3GPT - chains L and M of the 28 polymer chains in the assembly; structure by X-ray diffraction, 2.41 A resolution.

== Chain L ==
Name: Proteasome component C5
Source organism: Saccharomyces cerevisiae
Notes: EC 3.4.25.1; fragment: sequence database residues 20-241
UniProtKB: P23724 (PSB1_YEAST); the construct lacks a stretch of the UniProt sequence and is renumbered around it, so the offset changes along the chain: -9 to -1 = UniProt 20-28; 1-70 = UniProt 29-98; 71-106 = UniProt 100-135; 107-144 = UniProt 138-175; 2 more segments
Sequence (222 residues; each row starts with the number of its first residue; note: 2 numbers in that range are skipped by the numbering (no residue carries them; nothing is unmodelled there); a row labelled like 10A-10B holds insertion residues (10A, then the next letters in order); numbers below 1 keep their minus sign (Gln-9 is residue -9)):
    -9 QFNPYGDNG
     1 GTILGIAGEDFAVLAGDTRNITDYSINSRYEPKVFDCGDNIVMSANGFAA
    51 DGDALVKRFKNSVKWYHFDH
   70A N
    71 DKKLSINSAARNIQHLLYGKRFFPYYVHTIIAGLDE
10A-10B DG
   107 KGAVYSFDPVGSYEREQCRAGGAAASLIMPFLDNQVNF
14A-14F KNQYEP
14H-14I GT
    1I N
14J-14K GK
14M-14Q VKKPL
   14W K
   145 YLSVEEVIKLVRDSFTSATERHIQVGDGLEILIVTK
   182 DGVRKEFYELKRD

== Chain M ==
Name: Proteasome component PRE4
Source organism: Saccharomyces cerevisiae
Notes: EC 3.4.25.1; fragment: sequence database residues 34-266
UniProtKB: P30657 (PSB4_YEAST); the construct lacks a stretch of the UniProt sequence and is renumbered around it, so the offset changes along the chain: -8 to -1 = UniProt 34-41; 1-70 = UniProt 42-111; 74-92 = UniProt 120-138; 93-105 = UniProt 141-153; 3 more segments
Sequence (233 residues; row label = number of the first residue in the row; note: 6 numbers in that range are skipped by the numbering (no residue carries them; nothing is unmodelled there); a row labelled like 71B-71D holds insertion residues (71B, then the next letters in order); numbers below 1 keep their minus sign (Thr-8 is residue -8)):
    -8 TQQPIVTG
     1 TSVISMKYDNGVIIAADNLGSYGSLLRFNGVERLIPVGDNTVVGISGDIS
    51 DMQHIERLLKDLVTENAYDN
   69A P
   69C L
   70A A
   71A D
    72 A
71B-71D EEA
    74 LEPSYIFEYLATVMYQRRS
92A-92B KM
    93 NPLWNAIIVAGVQ
10A-10B SN
   106 GDQFLRYVNLLGVTYSSPTLATGFGAHMANPLLRKV
14A-14G VDRESDI
   144 PKTTVQVAEEAIVNAMRVLYYRDARSSRNFSLAIIDKN
   18A T
   183 GLTFKKNLQVENMKWDFAKDIKGYGTQKI

== How chain L and chain M interact ==
Pairs across the interface - 41 pairs, chain L then chain M:
  Gln-9(L) with Thr-8(M), hydrogen bond
  Phe-8(L) with Thr-8(M); Arg91(M); Pro94(M), hydrophobic; Trp96(M), hydrophobic; Leu115(M), hydrophobic; Leu116(M), hydrophobic
  Asn-7(L) with Leu116(M)
  Pro-6(L) with Arg91(M), hydrogen bond (backbone-side chain); Met92B(M), hydrophobic; Leu116(M)
  Tyr-5(L) with Arg91(M)
  Asn-2(L) with Val118(M)
  Asn20(L) with Tyr120(M)
  Ser25(L) with His132(M), hydrogen bond
  Ile26(L) with Arg139(M), hydrogen bond (backbone-side chain)
  Asn27(L) with Tyr120(M), hydrogen bond; Ser122(M)
  Ser28(L) with Ser121(M), hydrogen bond (side chain-backbone)
  Tyr30(L) with Ser121(M)
  Glu31(L) with Arg111(M), salt bridge; Tyr120(M); Ser121(M), hydrogen bond (side chain-backbone)
  Phe48(L) with Arg91(M); Leu116(M); Val118(M), hydrophobic
  Ala50(L) with Tyr88(M), hydrophobic; Leu116(M); Gly117(M); Val118(M)
  Asp51(L) with Tyr88(M), hydrogen bond; Arg91(M), salt bridge
  Asp53(L) with Thr119(M)
  Ala54(L) with Tyr88(M)
  Lys57(L) with Glu81(M), salt bridge
  Phe93(L) with Arg91(M); Ser92(M)
  Tyr95(L) with Tyr88(M)
  Glu190(L) with Arg14C(M), salt bridge
  Arg193(L) with Asp14B(M), salt bridge; Arg14C(M)
Interface residues without a listed pair, chain L (26 interface residues in all): Gly-4, Arg29, Ala49
Interface residues without a listed pair, chain M (22 interface residues in all): Leu125

== In short ==
26 residues of chain L and 22 residues of chain M are in contact, with 8 hydrogen bonds and 5 salt bridges.
Polar contacts include Glu31(L)-Arg111(M), Asp51(L)-Arg91(M) and Lys57(L)-Glu81(M).
Chain L is Proteasome component C5 and chain M is Proteasome component PRE4, both from Saccharomyces
cerevisiae; the structure, Crystal structure of the yeast 20S proteasome in complex with Salinosporamide
derivatives: slow substrate ligand, was determined by X-ray diffraction together with 3GPW and 3HYE from the
same study.
